2ZD1 - chains A and B; structure by X-ray diffraction, 1.80 A resolution.

Chain A:
Name: Reverse transcriptase/ribonuclease H
Organism: Human immunodeficiency virus 1
Notes: EC 2.7.7.49, 2.7.7.7, 3.1.26.4; fragment: p66
UniProtKB: P03366 (POL_HV1B1); residues 1-555 here correspond to UniProt positions 600-1154 (UniProt number = residue number + 599)
Sequence (557 residues; numbered -1 to 555; the number before each row is that of its first residue; numbers below 1 keep their minus sign (Met-1 is residue -1)):
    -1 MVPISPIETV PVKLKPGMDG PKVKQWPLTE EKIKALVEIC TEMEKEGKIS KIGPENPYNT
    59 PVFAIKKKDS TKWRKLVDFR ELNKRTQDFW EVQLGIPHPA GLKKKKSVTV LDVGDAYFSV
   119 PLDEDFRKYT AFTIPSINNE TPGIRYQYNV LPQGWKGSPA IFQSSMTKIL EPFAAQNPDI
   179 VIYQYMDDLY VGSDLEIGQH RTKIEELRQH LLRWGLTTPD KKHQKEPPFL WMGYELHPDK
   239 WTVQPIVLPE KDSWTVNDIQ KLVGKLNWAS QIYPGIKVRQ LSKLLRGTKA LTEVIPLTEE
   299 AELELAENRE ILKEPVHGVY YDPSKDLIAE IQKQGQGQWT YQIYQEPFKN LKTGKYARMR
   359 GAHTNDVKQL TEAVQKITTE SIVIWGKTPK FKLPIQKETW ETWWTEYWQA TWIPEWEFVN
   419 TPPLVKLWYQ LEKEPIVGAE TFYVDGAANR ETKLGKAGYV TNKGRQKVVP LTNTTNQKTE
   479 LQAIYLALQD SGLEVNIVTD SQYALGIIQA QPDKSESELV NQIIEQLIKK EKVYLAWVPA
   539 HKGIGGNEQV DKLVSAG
Disordered / not traced: 553-555
Differences from the reference sequence: expression tag (-1 to 0); engineered mutation Ala172 (Lys771 in P03366), Ala173 (Lys772 in P03366), Ser280 (Cys879 in P03366)
Residues lining bound ligands: Rilpivirine (T27; 4-{[4-({4-[(E)-2-cyanoethenyl]-2,6-dimethylphenyl}amino)pyrimidin-2-yl]amino}benzonitrile): Pro95, Leu100, Lys101, Lys102, Lys103, Val106, Val179, Tyr181, Tyr188, Gly190, Pro225, Phe227, Leu228, Trp229, Leu234, His235, Pro236, Tyr318
Curated features (UniProtKB/Swiss-Prot):
  - region: Phe227 to His235 (RT 'primer grip')
  - motif: Trp398 to Trp414 (Tryptophan repeat motif)
  - binding site (Mg(2+)): Asp110, Asp185, Asp186, Asp443, Glu478, Asp498, Asp549
  - site: Trp401 (Essential for RT p66/p51 heterodimerization), Trp414 (Essential for RT p66/p51 heterodimerization), Phe440, Tyr441 (Cleavage)
Reported in the primary citation:
  - binding site for Rilpivirine: Leu100, Lys101, Lys103, Tyr181, Tyr188, Phe227, Trp229, Leu234
  - contacts within the chain: Gly99-Lys101

Chain B:
Name: p51 RT
Organism: Human immunodeficiency virus 1
Notes: fragment: p51
UniProtKB: P03366 (POL_HV1B1); residues 1-428 here correspond to UniProt positions 600-1027 (UniProt number = residue number + 599)
Sequence (428 residues; each row starts with the number of its first residue):
     1 PISPIETVPV KLKPGMDGPK VKQWPLTEEK IKALVEICTE MEKEGKISKI GPENPYNTPV
    61 FAIKKKDSTK WRKLVDFREL NKRTQDFWEV QLGIPHPAGL KKKKSVTVLD VGDAYFSVPL
   121 DEDFRKYTAF TIPSINNETP GIRYQYNVLP QGWKGSPAIF QSSMTKILEP FKKQNPDIVI
   181 YQYMDDLYVG SDLEIGQHRT KIEELRQHLL RWGLTTPDKK HQKEPPFLWM GYELHPDKWT
   241 VQPIVLPEKD SWTVNDIQKL VGKLNWASQI YPGIKVRQLS KLLRGTKALT EVIPLTEEAE
   301 LELAENREIL KEPVHGVYYD PSKDLIAEIQ KQGQGQWTYQ IYQEPFKNLK TGKYARMRGA
   361 HTNDVKQLTE AVQKITTESI VIWGKTPKFK LPIQKETWET WWTEYWQATW IPEWEFVNTP
   421 PLVKLWYQ
Disordered / not traced: 1-4, 215-226
Differences from the reference sequence: engineered mutation Ser280 (Cys879 in P03366)
Curated features (UniProtKB/Swiss-Prot):
  - region: Phe227 to His235 (RT 'primer grip')
  - motif: Trp398 to Trp414 (Tryptophan repeat motif)
  - binding site (Mg(2+)): Asp110, Asp185, Asp186
  - site (Essential for RT p66/p51 heterodimerization): Trp401, Trp414
Reported in the primary citation:
  - binding site for Rilpivirine: Glu138

How chain A and chain B interact:
Pairs across the interface (110; chain A residue first):
  Val8(A) with Glu53(B)
  Pro9(A) with Glu53(B)
  Gln85(A) with Glu53(B), hydrogen bond (side chain-backbone)
  Asp86(A) with Lys20(B), salt bridge; Pro55(B)
  Phe87(A) with Pro52(B); Glu53(B); Pro55(B)
  Trp88(A) with Pro52(B), hydrogen bond (backbone-backbone); Asn54(B); Pro55(B); Asn57(B); Thr131(B); Arg143(B)
  Val90(A) with Pro140(B), hydrophobic
  Gly93(A) with Asn137(B), hydrogen bond (backbone-side chain)
  Pro95(A) with Asn136(B); Asn137(B)
  His96(A) with Asn136(B), hydrogen bond (backbone-side chain)
  Gly99(A) with Asn136(B); Glu138(B)
  Leu100(A) with Asn136(B); Glu138(B)
  Lys101(A) with Glu138(B), salt bridge
  Ser162(A) with Pro52(B)
  Thr165(A) with Pro140(B)
  Gln373(A) with Thr397(B); Thr400(B); Trp401(B), hydrogen bond
  Thr376(A) with Thr400(B); Trp401(B)
  Thr377(A) with Thr400(B)
  Ile380(A) with Pro25(B), hydrophobic; Leu26(B); Thr27(B)
  Val381(A) with Pro25(B), hydrophobic; Asn136(B), hydrogen bond (backbone-backbone)
  Ile382(A) with Ile135(B); Asn136(B)
  Trp383(A) with Ile135(B)
  Gly384(A) with Thr27(B); Glu28(B), hydrogen bond (backbone-backbone); Ile135(B)
  Trp402(A) with Lys331(B), hydrogen bond (backbone-side chain); Thr362(B); Asp364(B)
  Tyr405(A) with Lys331(B), hydrogen bond (backbone-side chain)
  Trp406(A) with Lys331(B); Pro392(B), hydrophobic; Val417(B); Asn418(B); Thr419(B); Pro420(B); Pro421(B)
  Gln407(A) with Lys331(B), hydrogen bond (backbone-side chain); Asp364(B); Pro392(B); Ile393(B); Gln394(B), hydrogen bond; Val417(B), hydrogen bond (side chain-backbone)
  Ala408(A) with Lys331(B); Trp337(B), hydrophobic; Asp364(B); Pro392(B), hydrogen bond (backbone-backbone); Ile393(B)
  Thr409(A) with Asp364(B), hydrogen bond (backbone-side chain)
  Trp410(A) with Thr362(B); Asn363(B); Val365(B), hydrophobic; Trp401(B); Tyr405(B)
  Pro412(A) with Trp401(B)
  Pro433(A) with Asn255(B); Thr290(B)
  Val435(A) with Thr290(B)
  Thr439(A) with Lys287(B); Ala288(B); Leu289(B), hydrogen bond (side chain-backbone)
  Tyr441(A) with Val254(B); Gln258(B); Thr286(B); Lys287(B), hydrogen bond (side chain-backbone)
  Val458(A) with Thr286(B)
  Thr459(A) with Thr286(B), hydrogen bond (backbone-side chain)
  Asn460(A) with Thr286(B); Lys287(B); Ala288(B)
  Asn494(A) with Leu289(B)
  Val496(A) with Gln258(B); Leu289(B), hydrophobic
  Gln500(A) with Leu422(B)
  Gly504(A) with Pro420(B)
  Gln507(A) with Pro420(B)
  Tyr532(A) with Asn255(B), hydrogen bond; Leu289(B), hydrophobic
  Trp535(A) with Leu422(B); Trp426(B), hydrophobic
  Val536(A) with Gln258(B)
  Pro537(A) with Gly262(B); Asn265(B)
  Lys540(A) with Asn265(B); Arg277(B); Ser280(B), hydrogen bond (backbone-side chain)
  Gly541(A) with Ser280(B)
  Ile542(A) with Leu283(B)
  Gly543(A) with Leu283(B), hydrogen bond (backbone-backbone); Arg284(B); Gly285(B)
  Gly544(A) with Gly285(B), hydrogen bond (backbone-backbone); Thr286(B)
Also at the interface, not in a pair above, chain A (63 interface residues in all): Ile94, Ala158, Ile159, Tyr181, Met357, Thr369, Thr386, Ile434, Leu503, Ala508, Ala534
Also at the interface, not in a pair above, chain B (59 interface residues in all): Tyr56, Gly141, Val261, Val276, His361, Leu368, Glu396
The authors on this interface:
  - pairs named by the authors: Lys101(A)-Glu138(B)

Summary:
63 residues of chain A and 59 residues of chain B are in contact, with 21 hydrogen bonds and 2 salt bridges.
Polar contacts include Asp86(A)-Lys20(B), Lys101(A)-Glu138(B) and Gln85(A)-Glu53(B). The paper describes a
contact between Lys101(A) and Glu138(B). From the paper: a binding site for Rilpivirine at Leu100(A),
Lys101(A) and Glu138(B) among others; contacts within the chain involving Lys101(A) and Gly99(A).
Here chain A is Reverse transcriptase/ribonuclease H and chain B is p51 RT, both from Human immunodeficiency
virus 1. Entry 2ZD1 (Crystal Structure of HIV-1 Reverse Transcriptase (RT) in Complex with TMC278
(Rilpivirine), A Non-nucleoside RT Inhibitor) was determined by X-ray diffraction together with 2ZE2 and 3BGR
from the same study.
